PDB entry 8SWY | X-ray diffraction, 2.55 A resolution | chain A

Chain A:
Molecule: Protein mono-ADP-ribosyltransferase PARP4
Source organism: Homo sapiens
Notes: EC 2.4.2.-
UniProtKB: Q9UKK3 (PARP4_HUMAN); the construct has insertions or renumbered stretches relative to UniProt, so the offset changes along the chain: 316-356 = UniProt 242-282; 365-573 = UniProt 365-573
Chain sequence (259 residues; each row starts with the number of its first residue):
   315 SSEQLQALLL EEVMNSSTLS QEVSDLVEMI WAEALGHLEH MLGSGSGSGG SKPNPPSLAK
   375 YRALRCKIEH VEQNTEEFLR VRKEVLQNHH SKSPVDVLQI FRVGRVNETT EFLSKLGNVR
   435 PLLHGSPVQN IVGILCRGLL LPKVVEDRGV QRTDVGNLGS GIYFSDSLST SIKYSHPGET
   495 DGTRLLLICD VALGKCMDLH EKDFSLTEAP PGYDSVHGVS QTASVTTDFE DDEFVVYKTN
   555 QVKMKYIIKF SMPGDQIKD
Unresolved in the structure: 315, 359-366, 572-573
Construct notes: expression tag (315); linker (357-364)
Ligand contacts: NADH (NAI; 1,4-dihydronicotinamide adenine dinucleotide): Leu437, His438, Gly439, Ser440, Pro441, Asn444, Gly447, Ile448, Arg451, Gly452, Leu453, Leu454, Pro456, Gly470, Asn471, Tyr477, Phe478, Ser479, Thr484, Tyr488, Asp546, Glu547
Reported in the primary citation:
  - catalytic residues: His438, Tyr477, Glu547
  - specificity-determining residues: Asn471, Thr484, Lys516, Glu544, Asp545

Overview:
Bound to chain A: NADH. From the paper: catalytic residues His438, Tyr477 and Glu547; specificity determinants
Asn471, Thr484 and Lys516 among others.
Chain A is Protein mono-ADP-ribosyltransferase PARP4 (Homo sapiens); the structure, PARP4 ART domain bound to
NADH, was determined by X-ray diffraction (same publication as 8SWZ, 8SX1 and 8SX2).
